PDB entry 7UCI | X-ray diffraction, 2.60 A resolution | chain A

== Chain A ==
Name: Polyketide synthase-related protein
From: Cylindrospermopsis raciborskii
UniProtKB: B3EYF9 (B3EYF9_9CYAN); residues 1-710 here = UniProt positions 1-710
Chain sequence (713 residues; row label = number of the first residue in the row; numbers below 1 keep their minus sign (Ser-2 is residue -2)):
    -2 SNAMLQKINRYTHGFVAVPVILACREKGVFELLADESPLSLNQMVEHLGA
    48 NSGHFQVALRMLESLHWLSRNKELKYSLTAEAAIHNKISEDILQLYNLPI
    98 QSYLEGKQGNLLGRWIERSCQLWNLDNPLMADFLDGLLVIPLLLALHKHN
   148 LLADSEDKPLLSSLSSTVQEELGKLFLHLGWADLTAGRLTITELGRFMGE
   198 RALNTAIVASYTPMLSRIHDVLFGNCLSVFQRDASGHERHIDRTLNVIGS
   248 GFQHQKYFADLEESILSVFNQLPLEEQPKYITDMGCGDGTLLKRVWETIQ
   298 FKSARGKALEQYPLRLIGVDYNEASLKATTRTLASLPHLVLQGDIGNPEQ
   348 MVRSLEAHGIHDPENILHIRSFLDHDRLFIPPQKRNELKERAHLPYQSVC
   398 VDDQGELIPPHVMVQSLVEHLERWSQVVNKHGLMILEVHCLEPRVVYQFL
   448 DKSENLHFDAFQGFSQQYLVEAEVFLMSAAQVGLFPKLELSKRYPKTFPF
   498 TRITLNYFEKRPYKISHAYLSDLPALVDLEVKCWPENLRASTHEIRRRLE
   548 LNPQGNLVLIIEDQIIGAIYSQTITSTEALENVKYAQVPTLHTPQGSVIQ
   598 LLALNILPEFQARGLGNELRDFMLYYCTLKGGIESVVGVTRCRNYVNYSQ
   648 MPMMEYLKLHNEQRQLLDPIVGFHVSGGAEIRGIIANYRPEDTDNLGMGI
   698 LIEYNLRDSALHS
Unresolved in the structure: 228-249, 706-710
Differences from the reference sequence: expression tag (-2 to 0)
Bound ions: Mn2+: His372, Gln459, Gln464
Small-molecule neighbours: S-adenosylhomocysteine (SAH): Ile204, Met281, Gly282, Cys283, Gly284, Asp285, Asp317, Tyr318, Asn319, Ser322, Gly340, Asp341, Ile342, Leu370, Asp373
What the authors report for this chain:
  - catalytic residues: Thr637
  - mutagenesis - T637V: abolished catalytic activity on decarboxylation
  - mutagenesis - T637V (79+/-12%): unchanged catalytic activity on methylation
  - catalytic residues: His671 (citing earlier work)
  - Mn2+ coordination: His372
  - mutagenesis - Q459H: unchanged catalytic activity on Mn2+
  - mutagenesis - F458H, Q459H, Q459H/T637V: increased catalytic activity on Fe3+
  - mutagenesis - F458Y (61+/-4%): decreased catalytic activity on Mn2+
  - mutagenesis - I204T/F458Y/Q459H/T637V (62+/-6% Me2Mal-ACP), F458H: increased catalytic activity on Mn2+
  - mutagenesis - F458H/T637V (3.17 mM-1 min-1): increased catalytic activity
  - contacts within the chain: Tyr208-Phe458 (pi stacking)
  - mutagenesis - F458H/Q459H/T637V: unchanged catalytic activity
  - mutagenesis - I204V/F458Y/Q459H/T637V: unchanged catalytic activity on dimethylation

== In short ==
Bound to chain A: S-adenosylhomocysteine. His372, Gln459 and Gln464 coordinate Mn2+. The paper reports
catalytic residues Thr637 and His671; F458H, Q459H and Q459H/T637V increase catalytic activity on Fe3+; 9
substitutions were tested in all.
Chain A is Polyketide synthase-related protein (Cylindrospermopsis raciborskii); the structure, SxtA
Methyltransferase and decarboxylase didomain in complex with Mn2+ and SAH, was determined by X-ray
diffraction, deposited together with 7UCH and 7UCL.
